PDB entry 6WIS | X-ray diffraction, 2.00 A resolution | chain A

[Chain A]
Molecule: DUF411 domain-containing protein
Organism: Pseudomonas aeruginosa
Reference sequence: A0A5C0YHL7 (A0A5C0YHL7_PSEAI); residues 1-126 here correspond to UniProt positions 24-149 (UniProt number = residue number + 23)
Sequence (126 residues; each row starts with the number of its first residue):
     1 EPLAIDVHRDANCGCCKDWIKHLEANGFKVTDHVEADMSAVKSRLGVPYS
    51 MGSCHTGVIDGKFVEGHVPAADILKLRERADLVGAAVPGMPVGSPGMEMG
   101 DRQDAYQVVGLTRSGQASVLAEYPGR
Disordered / not traced: 125-126
Modified residues: Mse-38, Mse-51, Mse-90, Mse-97, Mse-99 (selenomethionine; parent Met)
Bound ions: Zn2+ site 1: His-8, His-33, Glu-35; Cu ion site 1: Cys-13, Cys-15, Cys-16; Cu ion site 2: Cys-15, Cys-54, His-67; Cu ion site 3 near Cys-15 (its only coordinating residue here); Cu ion site 4: Cys-16, Cys-54, His-55; Zn2+ site 2: Asp-18, His-22, Glu-98; Zn2+ site 3 near Glu-24 (its only coordinating residue here); Zn2+ site 4 near Asp-32 (its only coordinating residue here); Zn2+ site 5: Glu-78 (shared with 1 residue of chain B); Zn2+ site 6: Asp-101 (shared with 1 residue of chain B)
From the paper describing this entry:
  - Cu ion coordination: Cys-13 to Cys-16, Cys-54, His-55, His-67, Mse-90, Mse-97, Mse-99
  - interface residues: Mse-99
  - contacts within the chain: Trp-19/His-55, Trp-19/Leu-23 (hydrophobic contact), Thr-56/Glu-65, Lys-42/Glu-65 (salt bridge), His-67/Pro-95

[Summary]
The Zn2+ site 1 is built by His-8, His-33 and Glu-35. Cys-13, Cys-15 and Cys-16 form the Cu ion site 1. From
the paper: the interface residue Mse-99; Cu ion coordination by Cys-13, Cys-54 and His-55 among others.
Chain A is DUF411 domain-containing protein (Pseudomonas aeruginosa); the structure, Copper resistance protein
copG- Form 1, was determined by X-ray diffraction (same publication as 6WJE).
